6DN0 - chains A and B; structure by X-ray diffraction, 2.00 A resolution.

# Chain A
Name: Human Variable Heavy Chain of Herceptin containing VH mutation K30D
Source organism: Homo sapiens
Chain sequence (136 residues; row label = number of the first residue in the row):
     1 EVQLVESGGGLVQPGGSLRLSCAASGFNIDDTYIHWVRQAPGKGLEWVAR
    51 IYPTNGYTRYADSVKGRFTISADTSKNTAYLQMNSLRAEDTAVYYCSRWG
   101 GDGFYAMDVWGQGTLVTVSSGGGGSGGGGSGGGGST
Disordered / not traced: 120-136
Disulfide bonds: Cys-22/Cys-96

# Chain B
Name: Human Variable Light Chain of Herceptin containing VL mutation S52D
Source organism: Homo sapiens
Chain sequence (106 residues; numbered 1 to 106; the number before each row is that of its first residue):
     1 DIQMTQSPSSLSASVGDRVTITCRASQDVNTAVAWYQQKPGKAPKLLIYS
    51 ADFLYSGVPSRFSGSRSGTDFTLTISSLQPEDFATYYCQQHYTTPPTFGQ
   101 GTKVEI
Disulfide bonds: Cys-23/Cys-88

# Interface between chain A and chain B
Contacting residue pairs (32; chain A residue first):
  Val-37(A) / Phe-98(B)  hydrophobic
  Gln-39(A) / Gln-38(B)  hydrogen bond
  Gly-44(A) / Tyr-87(B)
  Leu-45(A) / Pro-44(B)  hydrophobic
  Leu-45(A) / Tyr-87(B)  hydrophobic
  Leu-45(A) / Phe-98(B)
  Trp-47(A) / Pro-95(B)  hydrophobic
  Trp-47(A) / Pro-96(B)
  Arg-50(A) / Thr-94(B)  hydrogen bond
  Arg-59(A) / Thr-94(B)
  Tyr-95(A) / Gln-38(B)  hydrogen bond
  Tyr-95(A) / Lys-42(B)  hydrogen bond (side chain-backbone)
  Tyr-95(A) / Ala-43(B)  hydrophobic
  Tyr-95(A) / Pro-44(B)
  Trp-99(A) / His-91(B)
  Trp-99(A) / Pro-96(B)  hydrophobic
  Gly-103(A) / His-91(B)  hydrogen bond (backbone-side chain)
  Phe-104(A) / Tyr-49(B)
  Phe-104(A) / His-91(B)
  Tyr-105(A) / Leu-46(B)
  Tyr-105(A) / Tyr-49(B)  hydrophobic
  Ala-106(A) / Ala-34(B)  hydrophobic
  Ala-106(A) / Tyr-36(B)
  Ala-106(A) / His-91(B)
  Met-107(A) / Tyr-36(B)  hydrogen bond (backbone-side chain)
  Met-107(A) / Leu-46(B)
  Met-107(A) / Gln-89(B)
  Asp-108(A) / Leu-46(B)
  Asp-108(A) / Tyr-55(B)
  Trp-110(A) / Tyr-36(B)
  Trp-110(A) / Pro-44(B)
  Gly-111(A) / Ala-43(B)
Interface residues without a listed pair, chain A (20 interface residues in all): His-35, Glu-46, Gln-112
Interface residues without a listed pair, chain B (17 interface residues in all): Gln-100

# Summary
20 residues of chain A and 17 residues of chain B are in contact; the contacts include 6 hydrogen bonds. Polar
pairs include Gln-39(A)/Gln-38(B), Arg-50(A)/Thr-94(B) and Tyr-95(A)/Gln-38(B).
Chain A is Human Variable Heavy Chain of Herceptin containing VH mutation K30D and chain B is Human Variable
Light Chain of Herceptin containing VL mutation S52D, both from Homo sapiens; the structure, Retrofitted
antibodies with stabilizing mutations: Herceptin scFv mutant with VH K30D and VL S52D, was determined by X-ray
diffraction.
